Entry 1KVL (X-ray diffraction, 1.53 A resolution); this record covers chain A.

Chain A:
Molecule: Beta-lactamase
From: Escherichia coli
Notes: EC 3.5.2.6
UniProtKB: P00811 (AMPC_ECOLI); residues 4-361 here correspond to UniProt positions 20-377 (UniProt number = residue number + 16)
Chain sequence (358 residues; each row starts with the number of its first residue):
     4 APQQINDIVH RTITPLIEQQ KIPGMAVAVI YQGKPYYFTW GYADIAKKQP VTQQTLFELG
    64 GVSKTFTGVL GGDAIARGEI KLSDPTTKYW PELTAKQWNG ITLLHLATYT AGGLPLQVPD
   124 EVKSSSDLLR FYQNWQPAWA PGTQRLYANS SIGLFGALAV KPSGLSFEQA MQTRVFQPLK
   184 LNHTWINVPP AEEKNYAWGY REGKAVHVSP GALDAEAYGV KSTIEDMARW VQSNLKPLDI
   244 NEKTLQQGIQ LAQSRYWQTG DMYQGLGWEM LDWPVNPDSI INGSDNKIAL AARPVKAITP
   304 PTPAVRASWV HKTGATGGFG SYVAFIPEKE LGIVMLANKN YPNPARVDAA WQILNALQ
Differences from the reference sequence: engineered mutation Gly-64 (Ser80 in P00811)
Glycans and other covalent adducts: hydrolyzed cephalothin (KCP) linked to Lys-164
Ligand contacts:
  - cephalothin (CLS): Gly-63, Gly-64, Lys-67, Leu-119, Gln-120, Tyr-150, Asn-152, Val-211, Tyr-221, Asn-289, Ile-291, Ala-292, Lys-315, Thr-316, Gly-317, Ala-318, Thr-319, Gly-320, Asn-346
  - hydrolyzed cephalothin (KCP; 2-[carboxy-(2-thiophen-2-yl-acetylamino)-methyl]-5-methyl-3,6-dihydro-2H-[1,3]thiazine-4-carboxylic acid): Tyr-92, Trp-93, Val-125, Lys-126, Ser-127, Ser-128, Leu-131, Ala-160, Leu-161, Gly-167, Leu-168, Ser-169, Ala-215
UniProt features mapped onto this chain:
  - binding site (a beta-lactam): Gln-120, Tyr-150, Asn-152, Ala-318, Asn-343

Overview:
Ligands of chain A: cephalothin. Hydrolyzed cephalothin is covalently linked to Lys-164. UniProt lists 5
beta-lactam-binding residues.
Chain A is Beta-lactamase (Escherichia coli); the structure, X-ray Crystal Structure of AmpC S64G Mutant
beta-Lactamase in Complex with Substrate and Product Forms of ..., was determined by X-ray diffraction,
deposited together with 1KVM.
